6B9S - chains A and B; structure by X-ray diffraction, 2.37 A resolution.

== Chain A (and B) ==
Protein: Methylphosphonate synthase
Organism: Nitrosopumilus maritimus SCM1
Notes: EC 1.13.11.73; chain B of this document is another copy of the same molecule, construct and numbering; everything in this record applies to it too
Reference sequence: A9A1T2 (MPNS_NITMS); residues 1-457 here = UniProt positions 1-457
Chain sequence (457 residues; row label = number of the first residue in the row):
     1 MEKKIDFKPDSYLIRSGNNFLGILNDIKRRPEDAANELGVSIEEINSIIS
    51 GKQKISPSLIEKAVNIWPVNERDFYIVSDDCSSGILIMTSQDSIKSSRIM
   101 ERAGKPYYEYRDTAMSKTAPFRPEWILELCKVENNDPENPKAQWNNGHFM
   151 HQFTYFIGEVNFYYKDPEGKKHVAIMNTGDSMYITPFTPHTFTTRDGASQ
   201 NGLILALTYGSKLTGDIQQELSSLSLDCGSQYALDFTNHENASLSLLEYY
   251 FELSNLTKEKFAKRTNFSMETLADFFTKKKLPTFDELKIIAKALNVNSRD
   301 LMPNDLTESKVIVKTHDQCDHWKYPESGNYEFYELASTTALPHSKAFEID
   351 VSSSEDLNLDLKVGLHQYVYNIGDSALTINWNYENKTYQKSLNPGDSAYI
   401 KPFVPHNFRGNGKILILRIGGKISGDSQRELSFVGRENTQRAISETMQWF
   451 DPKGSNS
Not modelled in the structure: 1-8, 451-457 (chain B: 1-9, 451-457)
Bound ions: Fe ion: H148, Q152, H190
UniProt features mapped onto this chain:
  - DNA-binding region (H-T-H motif): E32 to S50, K258 to T277
  - binding site (Fe cation): H148, H190
From the paper describing this entry:
  - conformationally variable residues (loop rearrangement): W449
  - specificity-determining residues: I184
  - mutagenesis - Q152A: decreased catalytic activity
  - mutagenesis - Q152E: abolished catalytic activity
  - catalytic residues: Q152 (proposed by the authors, not directly observed)

== Chain A / chain B interface ==
Pairs across the interface (297):
  Y12(A) with E71(B), hydrogen bond
  R15(A) with S222(B)
  D26(A) with R122(B)
  I27(A) with R122(B)
  K28(A) with R98(B), hydrogen bond (backbone-side chain); M100(B); Y110(B); E124(B), salt bridge
  R29(A) with R98(B)
  E37(A) with R98(B), salt bridge
  V64(A) with K117(B), hydrogen bond (backbone-side chain)
  W67(A) with K117(B), hydrogen bond (backbone-side chain)
  P68(A) with M115(B), hydrophobic; K117(B); R122(B), hydrogen bond (backbone-side chain)
  V69(A) with K117(B), hydrogen bond (backbone-side chain)
  N70(A) with V77(B); K117(B), hydrogen bond (side chain-backbone)
  E71(A) with Y12(B); Y75(B)
  R72(A) with R72(B), hydrogen bond (backbone-side chain); D73(B), salt bridge; Y75(B)
  Y75(A) with E71(B); R72(B), hydrogen bond (backbone-side chain); Y75(B), hydrogen bond; Q219(B)
  I76(A) with Q219(B)
  V77(A) with N70(B); Q219(B)
  D79(A) with S223(B)
  R98(A) with I27(B), hydrogen bond (side chain-backbone); K28(B), hydrogen bond (side chain-backbone); R29(B)
  I99(A) with R30(B), hydrogen bond (backbone-side chain)
  M100(A) with K28(B); R30(B); D33(B); W449(B), hydrophobic
  E101(A) with R30(B)
  R102(A) with W449(B); F450(B)
  Y110(A) with K28(B); W449(B)
  D112(A) with R29(B), salt bridge
  M115(A) with P68(B), hydrophobic
  K117(A) with V64(B), hydrogen bond (side chain-backbone); W67(B), hydrogen bond (side chain-backbone); P68(B); V69(B), hydrogen bond (side chain-backbone); N70(B), hydrogen bond (backbone-side chain)
  T118(A) with S223(B)
  R122(A) with D26(B); I27(B); P68(B), hydrogen bond (side chain-backbone)
  E124(A) with K28(B)
  N145(A) with W449(B)
  N146(A) with R441(B), hydrogen bond (backbone-side chain); M447(B); Q448(B); W449(B), hydrogen bond (backbone-backbone); F450(B)
  G147(A) with R441(B), hydrogen bond (backbone-side chain)
  F149(A) with A442(B)
  M150(A) with D26(B)
  H151(A) with E430(B), salt bridge
  F187(A) with N438(B); R441(B); A442(B)
  S211(A) with E430(B), hydrogen bond
  K212(A) with D426(B), salt bridge; S427(B), hydrogen bond (backbone-side chain); E430(B), hydrogen bond (backbone-side chain)
  L213(A) with S427(B); E430(B); L431(B), hydrophobic
  G215(A) with D216(B)
  D216(A) with R72(B), salt bridge; G215(B); D216(B), hydrogen bond (backbone-side chain); K422(B), salt bridge
  I217(A) with K422(B); I423(B), hydrophobic; S427(B)
  Q218(A) with A442(B), hydrogen bond (side chain-backbone); I443(B), hydrogen bond (side chain-backbone)
  Q219(A) with R15(B); N19(B); I76(B); V77(B), hydrogen bond (side chain-backbone)
  E220(A) with P120(B); H366(B), salt bridge; G420(B); G421(B); K422(B), hydrogen bond (side chain-backbone); I423(B)
  L221(A) with I423(B), hydrophobic; L431(B), hydrophobic; I443(B), hydrophobic
  S222(A) with R15(B), hydrogen bond; I443(B)
  S223(A) with D79(B); T118(B); K401(B), hydrogen bond (backbone-side chain)
  L224(A) with P402(B), hydrophobic
  S225(A) with Y383(B), hydrogen bond (backbone-side chain); E384(B)
  L226(A) with Q440(B)
  C228(A) with Y383(B), hydrophobic; P402(B); F403(B)
  S230(A) with R436(B), hydrogen bond (backbone-side chain); T439(B)
  Q231(A) with K362(B), hydrogen bond; F403(B); R436(B)
  Y232(A) with G364(B); P402(B); F403(B); I423(B), hydrophobic; Q428(B), hydrogen bond (backbone-side chain); S432(B)
  A233(A) with L431(B); S432(B); R436(B), hydrogen bond (backbone-side chain)
  L234(A) with Q428(B); S432(B), hydrogen bond (backbone-side chain)
  F236(A) with R429(B); S432(B); F433(B), hydrophobic
  L246(A) with R429(B)
  Y249(A) with G364(B), hydrogen bond (side chain-backbone); L365(B); F403(B), hydrophobic; S424(B), hydrogen bond; Q428(B)
  Y250(A) with H343(B), hydrogen bond
  L253(A) with H343(B); K345(B); F347(B); V363(B), hydrophobic; L365(B), hydrophobic; R418(B), hydrogen bond (backbone-side chain)
  S254(A) with W322(B); F347(B)
  N255(A) with W322(B), hydrogen bond (backbone-side chain); Y324(B); F332(B); R418(B), hydrogen bond
  L256(A) with W322(B), hydrophobic; Y324(B)
  T257(A) with K323(B); Y324(B); P325(B)
  K260(A) with D320(B), salt bridge; H321(B); W322(B)
  R264(A) with D320(B), salt bridge; W322(B); E334(B), salt bridge
  F284(A) with F284(B), hydrophobic; M302(B), hydrophobic
  L294(A) with K345(B), hydrogen bond (backbone-side chain)
  N295(A) with E334(B); S337(B); K345(B)
  V296(A) with P342(B), hydrophobic; K345(B)
  N297(A) with N304(B), hydrogen bond; D305(B), hydrogen bond (side chain-backbone); T339(B), hydrogen bond (side chain-backbone)
  S298(A) with M302(B); D305(B), hydrogen bond
  R299(A) with R299(B), hydrogen bond (backbone-side chain); M302(B); R429(B)
  D300(A) with P342(B); R429(B), hydrogen bond (backbone-side chain)
  M302(A) with F284(B), hydrophobic; S298(B); R299(B); M302(B), hydrophobic; R429(B), hydrogen bond (backbone-side chain)
  P303(A) with R429(B)
  N304(A) with N297(B), hydrogen bond; F433(B)
  D305(A) with K288(B), salt bridge; N297(B); S298(B), hydrogen bond (side chain-backbone)
  K310(A) with F433(B); V434(B), hydrogen bond (side chain-backbone)
  D320(A) with K260(B), salt bridge; R264(B), salt bridge
  H321(A) with K260(B), hydrogen bond (backbone-side chain)
  W322(A) with S254(B); N255(B), hydrogen bond (side chain-backbone); L256(B), hydrophobic; K260(B); R264(B)
  K323(A) with T257(B)
  Y324(A) with N255(B); L256(B); T257(B)
  F332(A) with N255(B)
  E334(A) with R264(B), salt bridge; N295(B)
  T339(A) with N295(B); N297(B), hydrogen bond (backbone-side chain)
  P342(A) with V296(B); D300(B)
  H343(A) with Y250(B), hydrogen bond; L253(B)
  K345(A) with L253(B); L294(B), hydrogen bond (side chain-backbone); N295(B), hydrogen bond (side chain-backbone); V296(B)
  F347(A) with S254(B)
  L361(A) with N255(B)
  K362(A) with Q231(B), hydrogen bond
  V363(A) with L253(B), hydrophobic
  G364(A) with Y232(B); Y249(B), hydrogen bond (backbone-side chain)
  L365(A) with Y249(B); L253(B), hydrophobic
  H366(A) with E220(B), salt bridge
  Y383(A) with S223(B); L224(B); S225(B), hydrogen bond (side chain-backbone); C228(B), hydrophobic
  E384(A) with S225(B)
  K401(A) with S223(B), hydrogen bond (side chain-backbone)
  P402(A) with C228(B); Y232(B)
  F403(A) with C228(B); Q231(B); Y232(B)
  R418(A) with L253(B); N255(B), hydrogen bond
  G421(A) with E220(B)
  K422(A) with D216(B); E220(B), hydrogen bond (backbone-side chain)
  I423(A) with E220(B), hydrogen bond (backbone-side chain); L221(B), hydrophobic; Y232(B), hydrophobic
  S424(A) with Y232(B); Y249(B), hydrogen bond
  G425(A) with D426(B)
  D426(A) with K212(B), salt bridge; G425(B); D426(B), hydrogen bond (backbone-side chain)
  S427(A) with K212(B), hydrogen bond (side chain-backbone); I217(B)
  Q428(A) with Y232(B), hydrogen bond (side chain-backbone); L234(B); Y249(B), hydrogen bond
  R429(A) with L246(B); R299(B); D300(B), hydrogen bond (side chain-backbone); M302(B), hydrogen bond (side chain-backbone)
  E430(A) with H151(B), salt bridge; S211(B), hydrogen bond; K212(B), hydrogen bond (side chain-backbone); L213(B); L341(B)
  L431(A) with L221(B), hydrophobic; A233(B)
  S432(A) with Y232(B); A233(B); L234(B), hydrogen bond (side chain-backbone); F236(B)
  F433(A) with F236(B), hydrophobic; N304(B); K310(B); A340(B), hydrophobic
  V434(A) with K310(B), hydrogen bond (backbone-side chain)
  G435(A) with A233(B)
  R436(A) with S230(B); A233(B)
  N438(A) with F187(B)
  T439(A) with G229(B); S230(B); A233(B)
  Q440(A) with L226(B); S230(B), hydrogen bond
  R441(A) with N146(B), hydrogen bond (side chain-backbone); F187(B)
  A442(A) with F149(B), hydrophobic; F187(B)
  I443(A) with L221(B); S222(B); L224(B); L226(B), hydrophobic; G229(B)
  S444(A) with L226(B)
  E445(A) with F187(B)
  T446(A) with Q218(B); S222(B)
Interface residues without a listed pair, chain A (151 interface residues in all): D33, P57, D73, S78, H148, T185, P186, T214, D227, G229, E252, A291, L301, T307, P325, E326, A340, L341, V404, G420
Interface residues without a listed pair, chain B (148 interface residues in all): P57, I126, G147, T185, P186, G210, E252, P303, T307, E326, L361, V404, G435, E437, S444

== Overview ==
151 residues of chain A face 148 of chain B across their interface, with 80 hydrogen bonds and 19 salt
bridges. Among the polar pairs are K28(A)-E124(B), E37(A)-R98(B) and R72(A)-D73(B). UniProt lists Fe
cation-binding residues H148(A) and H190(A) on chain A. The paper reports the catalytic residue Q152(A); Q152A
of chain A reduces catalytic activity.
Both chains are Methylphosphonate synthase (Nitrosopumilus maritimus SCM1). Entry 6B9S (MPnS crystallized in
the absence of substrate) was determined by X-ray diffraction together with 6B9R from the same study.
